9UD5 - chains A and F of the 6 polymer chains in the assembly; structure by electron microscopy, 2.90 A resolution.

== Chain A ==
Name: Na(+)-translocating NADH-quinone reductase subunit A
From: Vibrio cholerae O395
Notes: EC 7.2.1.1
UniProtKB: A5F5X1 (NQRA_VIBC3); numbering as in UniProt (aligned over 1-446)
Amino-acid sequence (446 residues; row label = number of the first residue in the row):
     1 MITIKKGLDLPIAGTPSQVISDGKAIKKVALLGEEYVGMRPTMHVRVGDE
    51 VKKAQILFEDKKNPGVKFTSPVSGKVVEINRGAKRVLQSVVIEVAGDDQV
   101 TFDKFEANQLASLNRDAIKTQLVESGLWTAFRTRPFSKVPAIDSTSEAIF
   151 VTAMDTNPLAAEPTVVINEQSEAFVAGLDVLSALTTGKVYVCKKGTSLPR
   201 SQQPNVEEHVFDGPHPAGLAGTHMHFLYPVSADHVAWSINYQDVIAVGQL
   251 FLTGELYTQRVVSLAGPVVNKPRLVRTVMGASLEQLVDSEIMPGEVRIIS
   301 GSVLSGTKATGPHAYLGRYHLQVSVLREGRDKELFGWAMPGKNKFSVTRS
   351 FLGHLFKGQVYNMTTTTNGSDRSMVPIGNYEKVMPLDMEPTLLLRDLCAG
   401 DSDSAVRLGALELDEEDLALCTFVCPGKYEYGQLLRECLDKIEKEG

== Chain F ==
Name: Na(+)-translocating NADH-quinone reductase subunit F
From: Vibrio cholerae O395
Notes: EC 7.2.1.1
UniProtKB: A5F5Y4 (NQRF_VIBC3); residues 1-408 here = UniProt positions 1-408
Amino-acid sequence (414 residues; row label = number of the first residue in the row):
     1 MSTIIFGVVMFTLIILALVLVILFAKSKLVPTGDITISINGDPEKAIVTQ
    51 PGGKLLTALAGAGVFVSSACGGGGSCGQCRVKIKSGGGDILPTELDHISK
   101 GEAREGERLACQVAVKADMDLELPEEIFGVKKWECTVISNDNKATFIKEL
   151 KLAIPDGESVPFRAGGYIQIEAPAHHVKYADFDVPEKYRGDWDKFNLFRY
   201 ESKVDEPIIRAYSMANYPEEFGIIMLNVRIATPPPNNPNVPPGQMSSYIW
   251 SLKAGDKCTISGPFGEFFAKDTDAEMVFIGGGAGMAPMRSHIFDQLKRLK
   301 SKRKMSYWYGARSKREMFYVEDFDGLAAENDNFVWHCALSDPQPEDNWTG
   351 YTGFIHNVLYENYLKDHEAPEDCEYYMCGPPMMNAAVINMLKNLGVEEEN
   401 ILLDDFGGHHHHHH
Unresolved in the structure: 409-414
Differences from the reference sequence: expression tag (409-414)
Ion coordination: 2Fe-2S cluster Fe: C76, C79, C111
Residues lining bound ligands:
  - FAD (flavin-adenine dinucleotide): Y167, R210, A211, Y212, S213, N227, V228, R229, A231, T232, P233, P234, N237, V240, P241, P242, G243, Q244, M245, S246, F406, G407
  - 2Fe-2S cluster (FES): G72, G74, C76, G77, Q78, C79, L109, C111, Q112
Swiss-Prot annotation at these positions:
  - binding site ([2Fe-2S] cluster): C70, C76, C79, C111
  - mutagenesis: C70 (C70A: Loss of the 2Fe-2S center, but does not affect flavin content. Exhibits very low NADH:quinone oxidoreductase activity), C76 (C76A: Loss of the 2Fe-2S center, but does not affect flavin content. Exhibits very low NADH:quinone oxidoreductase activity), C79 (C79A: Loss of the 2Fe-2S center, but does not affect flavin content. Exhibits very low NADH:quinone oxidoreductase activity), C111 (C111A: Loss of the 2Fe-2S center, but does not affect flavin content. Exhibits very low NADH:quinone oxidoreductase activity), R210 (R210L: Decreases flavin content, but does not affect the 2Fe-2S center. Exhibits very low NADH:quinone oxidoreductase activity), Y212 (Y212L: Decreases flavin content, but does not affect the 2Fe-2S center. Exhibits very low NADH:quinone oxidoreductase activity), S246 (S246A: Decreases flavin content, but does not affect the 2Fe-2S center. Exhibits very low NADH:quinone oxidoreductase activity)

== How chain A and chain F interact ==
Pairs across the interface (13):
  R40(A) with E397(F), salt bridge
  R46(A) with E368(F), salt bridge
  K61(A) with D372(F), salt bridge
  K62(A) with E399(F), salt bridge
  K84(A) with N393(F), hydrogen bond; G395(F)
  R85(A) with P370(F); E371(F), salt bridge; L394(F), hydrogen bond (side chain-backbone)
  D403(A) with K100(F), salt bridge
  E445(A) with K100(F), salt bridge; G101(F), hydrogen bond (backbone-backbone)
  G446(A) with R104(F), hydrogen bond (backbone-side chain)
Also at the interface, not in a pair above, chain A (11 interface residues in all): T42, R81
Also at the interface, not in a pair above, chain F (13 interface residues in all): K392

== In short ==
Chain A and chain F form an interface of 11 and 13 residues respectively; the contacts include 4 hydrogen
bonds and 7 salt bridges. Polar contacts include R40(A)-E397(F), R46(A)-E368(F) and K61(A)-D372(F). Chain F
binds 2Fe-2S cluster and flavin-adenine dinucleotide.
Chain A is Na(+)-translocating NADH-quinone reductase subunit A and chain F is Na(+)-translocating
NADH-quinone reductase subunit F, both from Vibrio cholerae O395; the structure, Cryo-EM structure of
Na+-translocating NADH-ubiquinone oxidoreductase from Vibrio cholerae reduced by NADH, with bound korormicin
A, was determined by electron microscopy, deposited together with 9U5G, 9UD3, 9UD4, 9UD6, 9UD8, 9UD9 and 4
further entries.
